6PO2 - chains A and I of the 11 polymer chains in the assembly; structure by electron microscopy, 3.60 A resolution.

[Chain A]
Molecule: RNA-directed RNA polymerase
Source organism: Bluetongue virus 1
Notes: EC 2.7.7.48
Reference sequence: W0G557 (W0G557_9REOV); numbering as in UniProt (aligned over 1-1302)
Chain sequence (1302 residues; row label = number of the first residue in the row):
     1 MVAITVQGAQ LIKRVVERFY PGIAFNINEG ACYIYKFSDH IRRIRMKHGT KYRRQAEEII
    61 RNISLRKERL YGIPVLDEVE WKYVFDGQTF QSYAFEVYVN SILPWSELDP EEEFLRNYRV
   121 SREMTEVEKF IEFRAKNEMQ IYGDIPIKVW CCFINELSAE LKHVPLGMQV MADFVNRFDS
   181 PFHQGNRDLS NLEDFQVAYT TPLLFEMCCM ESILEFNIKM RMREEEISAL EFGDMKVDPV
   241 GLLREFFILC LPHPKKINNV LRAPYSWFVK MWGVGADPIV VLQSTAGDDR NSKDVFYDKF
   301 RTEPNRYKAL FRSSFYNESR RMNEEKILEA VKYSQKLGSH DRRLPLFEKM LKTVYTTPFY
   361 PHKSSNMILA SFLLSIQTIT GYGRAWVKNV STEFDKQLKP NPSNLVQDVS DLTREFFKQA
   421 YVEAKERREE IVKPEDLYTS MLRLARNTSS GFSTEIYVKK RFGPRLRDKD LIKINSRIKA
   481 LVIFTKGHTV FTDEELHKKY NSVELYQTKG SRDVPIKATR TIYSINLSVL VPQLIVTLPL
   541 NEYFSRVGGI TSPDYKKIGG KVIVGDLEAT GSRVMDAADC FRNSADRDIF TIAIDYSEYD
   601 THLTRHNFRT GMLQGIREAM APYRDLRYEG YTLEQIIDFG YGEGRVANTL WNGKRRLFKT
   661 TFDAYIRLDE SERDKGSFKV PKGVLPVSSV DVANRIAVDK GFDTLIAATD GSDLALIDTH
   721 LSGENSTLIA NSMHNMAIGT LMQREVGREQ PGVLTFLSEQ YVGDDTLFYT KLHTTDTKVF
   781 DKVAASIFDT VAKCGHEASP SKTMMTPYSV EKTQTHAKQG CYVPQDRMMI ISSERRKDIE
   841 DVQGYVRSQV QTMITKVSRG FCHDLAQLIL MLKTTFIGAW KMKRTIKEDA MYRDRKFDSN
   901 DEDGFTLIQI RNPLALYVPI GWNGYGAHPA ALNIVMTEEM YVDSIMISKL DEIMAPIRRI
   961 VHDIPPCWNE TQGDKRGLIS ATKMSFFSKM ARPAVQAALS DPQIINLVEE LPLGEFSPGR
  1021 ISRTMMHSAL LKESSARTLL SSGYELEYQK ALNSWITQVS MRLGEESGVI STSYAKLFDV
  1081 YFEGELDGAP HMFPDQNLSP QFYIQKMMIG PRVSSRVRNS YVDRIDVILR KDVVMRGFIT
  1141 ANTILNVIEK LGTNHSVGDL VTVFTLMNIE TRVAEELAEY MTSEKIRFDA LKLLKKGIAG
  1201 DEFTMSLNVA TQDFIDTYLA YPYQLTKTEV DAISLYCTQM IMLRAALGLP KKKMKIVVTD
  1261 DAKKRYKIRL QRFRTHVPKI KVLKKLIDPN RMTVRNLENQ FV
Unresolved in the structure: 1, 446-489, 972-984

[Chain I]
Molecule: Inner core structural protein VP3
Source organism: Bluetongue virus 1
Reference sequence: Q1AE73 (Q1AE73_9REOV); residues 1-901 here = UniProt positions 1-901
Chain sequence (901 residues; row label = number of the first residue in the row):
     1 MAAQNEQRPE RIKTTPYLEG DVLSSDSGPL LSVFALQEIM QKVRQVQADY MTATREVDFT
    61 VPDVQKILDD IKALAAEQVY KIVKVPSISF RHIVMQSRDR VLRVDTYYEE MSQVGDVITE
   121 DEPEKFYSTI IKKVRFIRGK GSFILHDIPT RDHRGMEVAE PEVLGVEFKN VLPVLTAEHR
   181 AMIQNALDGS IIENGNVATR DVDVFIGACS EPVYRIYNRL QGYIEAVQLQ ELRNSIGWLE
   241 RLGHRKRITY SQEVLTDFRR QDTIWVLALQ LPVNPQVVWD VPRSSIANLI MNIATCLPTG
   301 EYIAPNPRIS SITLTQRITT TGPFAILTGS TPTAQQLNDV RKIYLALMFP GQIILDLKID
   361 PGERMDPAVR MVAGVVGHLL FTAGGRFTNL TQNMARQLDI ALNDYLLYMY NTRVQVNYGP
   421 TGEPLDFQIG RNQYDCNVFR ADFATGTGYN GWATIDVEYR EPAPYVHAQR YIRYCGIDSR
   481 ELINPTTYGI GMTYHCYNEM LRMLVAAGKD SEAAYFRSML PFHMVRFARI NQIINEDLHS
   541 VFSLPDDMFN ALLPDLIAGA HQNADPVVLD VSWISLWFAF NRSFEPTHRN EMLEVAPLIE
   601 SVYASELSVM KVDMRHLSLM QRRFPDVLIQ ARPSHFWKAV LNDSPEAVKA VMNLSHSHNF
   661 INIRDMMRWV MLPSLQPSLK LALEEEAWAA ANDFEDLMLT DQVYMHRDML PEPRLDDIER
   721 FRQEGFYYTN MLEAPPEIDR VVQYTYEIAR LQANMGQFRA ALRRIMDDDD WVRFGGVLRT
   781 VRVKFYDARP PDDVLQGLPF SYDTNERGGL AYATIKYATE TTIFYLIYNV EFSNTPDSLV
   841 LINPTYTMTK VFINKRIVER VRVGQILAVL NRRFVAYKGK MRIMDITQSL KMGTKLAAPT
   901 V
Unresolved in the structure: 1-6, 804-813

[Interface between chain A and chain I]
Contacting residue pairs (13; chain A residue first):
  Arg-414(A) with Thr-331(I), hydrogen bond
  Glu-415(A) with Thr-331(I), hydrogen bond
  Lys-418(A) with Gly-329(I); Thr-331(I)
  Pro-553(A) with Arg-364(I), hydrogen bond (backbone-side chain)
  Lys-561(A) with Arg-364(I)
  Glu-618(A) with Thr-331(I)
  Arg-624(A) with Thr-313(I)
  Asp-625(A) with Gln-316(I), hydrogen bond
  Leu-626(A) with Gln-316(I)
  Thr-740(A) with Arg-364(I)
  Arg-744(A) with Gly-362(I)
  Glu-759(A) with Arg-364(I), salt bridge
Interface residues without a listed pair, chain A (17 interface residues in all): Asp-408, Asp-411, Asp-554, Lys-556, Gln-743
Interface residues without a listed pair, chain I (11 interface residues in all): Ser-330, Pro-332, Thr-333, Ala-334, Asp-366

[Summary]
Chain A and chain I form an interface of 17 and 11 residues respectively; the contacts include 4 hydrogen
bonds and 1 salt bridge. Polar contacts include Glu-759(A)/Arg-364(I), Arg-414(A)/Thr-331(I) and
Glu-415(A)/Thr-331(I).
Here chain A is RNA-directed RNA polymerase and chain I is Inner core structural protein VP3, both from
Bluetongue virus 1. Entry 6PO2 (In situ structure of BTV RNA-dependent RNA polymerase in BTV core) was
determined by electron microscopy, deposited together with 6PNS.
